Entry 8JZZ (electron microscopy, 3.31 A resolution); this record covers chains B and C of the 6 polymer chains in the assembly.

[Chain B]
Protein: Guanine nucleotide-binding protein G(I)/G(S)/G(T) subunit beta-1
Organism: Homo sapiens
Reference sequence: P62873 (GBB1_HUMAN); residue numbers follow UniProt; this construct covers 2-340
Chain sequence (350 residues; row label = number of the first residue in the row; numbers below 1 keep their minus sign (Met-9 is residue -9)):
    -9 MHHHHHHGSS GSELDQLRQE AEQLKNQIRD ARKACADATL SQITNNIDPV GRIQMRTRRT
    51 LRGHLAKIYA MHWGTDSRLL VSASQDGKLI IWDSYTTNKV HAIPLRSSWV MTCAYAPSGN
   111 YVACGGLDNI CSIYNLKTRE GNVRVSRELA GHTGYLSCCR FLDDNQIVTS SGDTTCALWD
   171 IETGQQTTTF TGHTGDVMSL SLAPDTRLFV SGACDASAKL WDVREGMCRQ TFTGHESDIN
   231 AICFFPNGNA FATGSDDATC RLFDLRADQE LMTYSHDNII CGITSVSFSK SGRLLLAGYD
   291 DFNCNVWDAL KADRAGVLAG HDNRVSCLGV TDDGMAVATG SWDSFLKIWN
Disordered / not traced: -9 to 2
Differences from the reference sequence: initiating methionine (-9); expression tag (-8 to 1)
Curated features (UniProtKB/Swiss-Prot):
  - modified residue: Ser2 (N-acetylserine), His266 (Phosphohistidine)
  - natural variant: Leu30 (L30F: In MRD42; uncertain significance), Arg52 (R52G: In MRD42), Gly64 (G64V: In MRD42), Asp76 (D76E: In MRD42; D76G: In MRD42), Gly77 (G77S: In MRD42), Lys78 (K78R: In MRD42), Ile80 (I80N: In MRD42; I80T: In MRD42), His91 (H91R: In MRD42; uncertain significance), Ala92 (A92T: In MRD42), Pro94 (P94S: In MRD42), Leu95 (L95P: In MRD42), Arg96 (R96L: In MRD42), 5 further natural variant entries in UniProt

[Chain C]
Protein: Guanine nucleotide-binding protein G(o) subunit alpha
Organism: Homo sapiens
Reference sequence: P09471 (GNAO_HUMAN); residue numbers follow UniProt; this construct covers 4-55, 182-230, 241-354
Chain sequence (240 residues; each row starts with the number of its first residue; note: 126 numbers in that range are skipped by the numbering (no residue carries them; nothing is unmodelled there); numbers below 1 keep their minus sign (Met-11 is residue -11)):
   -11 MGHHHHHHEN LYFQGTLSAE ERAALERSKA IEKNLKEDGI SAAKDVKLLL LGADNSGKST
    49 IVKQMKI
   172 IHGGSGGSGG TTGIVETHFT FKNLHFRLFD VGGQRSERKK WIHCFEDVTA IIFCVDLSD
   241 YNRMHESLML FDSICNNKFF IDTSIILFLN KKDLFGEKIK KSPLTICFPE YTGPNTYEDA
   301 AAYIQAQFES KNRSPNKEIY CHMTCATDTN NAQVIFDAVT DIIIANNLRG CGLY
Disordered / not traced: -11 to 5, 172-182, 241-244
Differences from the reference sequence: initiating methionine (-11); expression tag (-10 to 3); engineered mutation Asp42 (Gly in P09471), Asn43 (Glu in P09471), Asp227 (Ala in P09471), Asp230 (Gly in P09471), Ala332 (Ile in P09471), Ile335 (Val in P09471); linker (174-181)
Curated features (UniProtKB/Swiss-Prot):
  - region: Lys35 to Ala41, Ser44 to Thr48 (G1 motif), Phe197 to Arg206 (G3 motif), Ile266 to Asp273 (G4 motif), Thr324 to Thr329 (G5 motif)
  - binding site (GTP): Lys46, Ser47, Thr48, Asn270, Asp273, Cys325
  - binding site (Mg(2+)): Ser47, Thr182
  - natural variant: Gly40 (G40R: In DEE17 and NEDIM; G40W: Found in a patient with intractable early-onset epilepsy), Ser47 (S47G: In NEDIM), Gln52 (Q52P: Found in a patient with intractable early-onset epilepsy; Q52R: In DEE17), Ile172 (I172T: In NEDIM), Thr191 to Phe197 (deletion: In DEE17), Gly203 (G203R: In DEE17), Arg209 (R209C: In DEE17 and NEDIM; R209G: In NEDIM; R209H: In NEDIM; R209L: In NEDIM), Glu246 (E246G: In NEDIM; E246K: In NEDIM), Ile279 (I279N: In DEE17)
  - modified residue: Gln205 (5-glutamyl histamine), Cys351 (ADP-ribosylcysteine)
  - lipidation: Cys351 (S-palmitoyl cysteine)
  - mutagenesis: Cys351 (C351A: Strong loss of binding to ADGRG3)

[How chain B and chain C interact]
Pairs across the interface - 41 pairs, chain B then chain C:
  Gly53(B) - Leu23(C)
  Leu55(B) - Leu23(C)
  Leu55(B) - Gly27(C)
  Lys57(B) - Asp218(C)  salt bridge
  Tyr59(B) - His214(C)
  Tyr59(B) - Cys215(C)  hydrogen bond
  Gln75(B) - Cys215(C)  hydrogen bond (side chain-backbone)
  Lys78(B) - Leu23(C)
  Lys78(B) - Asp26(C)  salt bridge
  Asn88(B) - Ala12(C)
  Asn88(B) - Leu13(C)
  Asn88(B) - Ser16(C)
  Lys89(B) - Ser16(C)  hydrogen bond (backbone-side chain)
  Lys89(B) - Ile19(C)
  Lys89(B) - Glu20(C)
  Val90(B) - Arg15(C)  hydrogen bond (backbone-side chain)
  His91(B) - Arg15(C)
  Trp99(B) - Ile185(C)
  Trp99(B) - Phe200(C)  hydrophobic
  Trp99(B) - Cys215(C)
  Trp99(B) - Phe216(C)  hydrophobic
  Met101(B) - Cys215(C)  hydrophobic
  Leu117(B) - Gly184(C)
  Leu117(B) - Ile185(C)  hydrogen bond (backbone-backbone)
  Leu117(B) - Gln205(C)
  Asp118(B) - Ile185(C)
  Asn119(B) - Thr183(C)
  Asn119(B) - Gly184(C)
  Gly144(B) - Gln205(C)
  Tyr145(B) - Gln205(C)
  Tyr145(B) - Lys211(C)
  Tyr145(B) - Trp212(C)
  Gly162(B) - Ser207(C)
  Asp186(B) - Ser207(C)
  Asp186(B) - Glu208(C)  hydrogen bond (side chain-backbone)
  Met188(B) - Lys211(C)
  Cys204(B) - Lys211(C)
  Asp228(B) - Lys211(C)
  Asn230(B) - Lys211(C)  hydrogen bond
  Trp332(B) - His214(C)
  Trp332(B) - Glu217(C)
Other interface residues (no listed pair), chain B (29 interface residues in all): Ala92, Ser98, His142, Thr143, Ile229
Other interface residues (no listed pair), chain C (26 interface residues in all): Lys24, Glu187, Arg198

[Overview]
29 residues of chain B and 26 residues of chain C are in contact; the contacts include 7 hydrogen bonds and 2
salt bridges. Polar contacts include Lys57(B)-Asp218(C), Lys78(B)-Asp26(C) and Tyr59(B)-Cys215(C).
Here chain B is Guanine nucleotide-binding protein G(I)/G(S)/G(T) subunit beta-1 and chain C is Guanine
nucleotide-binding protein G(o) subunit alpha, both from Homo sapiens. Entry 8JZZ (Structure of human
C5a-desArg bound human C5aR1 in complex with Go) was determined by electron microscopy together with 8HPT,
8HQC, 8I95, 8I97, 8I9A, 8I9L and 3 further entries from the same study.
